Entry 3HRW (X-ray diffraction, 2.80 A resolution); this record covers chains A and C of the 4 polymer chains in the assembly.

== Chain A (and C) ==
Name: Hemoglobin subunit alpha
Organism: Mus musculus
Notes: chain C of this document is another copy of the same molecule, construct and numbering; everything in this record applies to it too
UniProt: P01942 (HBA_MOUSE); residues 1-141 here correspond to UniProt positions 2-142 (UniProt number = residue number + 1)
Sequence (141 residues; row label = number of the first residue in the row):
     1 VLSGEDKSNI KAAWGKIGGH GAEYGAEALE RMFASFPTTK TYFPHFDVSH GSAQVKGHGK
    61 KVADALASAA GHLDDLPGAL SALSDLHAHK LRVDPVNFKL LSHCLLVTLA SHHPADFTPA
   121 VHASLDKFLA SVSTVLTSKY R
Ion coordination: heme Fe near His87 (its only coordinating residue here)
Ligand contacts: heme (HEM): Met32, Thr39, Tyr42, Phe43, His45, Phe46, His58, Lys61, Val62, Ala65, Leu66, Leu83, Leu86, His87, Leu91, Val93, Asn97, Phe98, Leu101, Val132, Leu136
UniProt features mapped onto this chain:
  - binding site (O2): His58
  - binding site (heme b): His87
  - modified residue: Ser3 (Phosphoserine), Lys7 (N6-succinyllysine), Lys11 (N6-succinyllysine), Lys16 (N6-acetyllysine), Tyr24 (Phosphotyrosine), Ser35 (Phosphoserine), Lys40 (N6-succinyllysine), Ser49 (Phosphoserine), Ser102 (Phosphoserine), Thr108 (Phosphothreonine), Ser111 (Phosphoserine), Ser124 (Phosphoserine), Ser131 (Phosphoserine), Thr134 (Phosphothreonine), Thr137 (Phosphothreonine), Ser138 (Phosphoserine)
From the paper describing this entry:
  - higher-order assembly contacts with a neighbouring Hemoglobin subunit beta-1: Leu91 to Val96

== Interface between chain A and chain C ==
Pairs across the interface - 9 pairs, chain A then chain C:
  Val1(A) with Ser138(C); Tyr140(C); Arg141(C)
  Asp126(A) with Arg141(C), salt bridge
  Lys127(A) with Arg141(C)
  Ser138(A) with Val1(C)
  Lys139(A) with Val1(C)
  Arg141(A) with Val1(C); Lys127(C)
Other interface residues (no listed pair), chain A (7 interface residues in all): Ala130
Other interface residues (no listed pair), chain C (7 interface residues in all): Leu2, Lys139

== In short ==
The chain A/chain C interface involves 7 residues from each chain, with 1 salt bridge. Its one salt-bridged
contact is Asp126(A)-Arg141(C). Bound to chain A: heme. Curated annotation (UniProt) lists O2-binding residue
His58(A) and heme b-binding residue His87(A) on chain A. From the paper: higher-order assembly contacts with a
neighbouring Hemoglobin subunit beta-1 through Leu91(A).
Chain A and chain C are both Hemoglobin subunit alpha (Mus musculus); the structure, Crystal structure of
hemoglobin from mouse (Mus musculus)at 2.8, was determined by X-ray diffraction.
